4L62 - chains D and Q of the 6 polymer chains in the assembly; structure by X-ray diffraction, 2.90 A resolution.

== Chain D ==
Name: Transcriptional regulator
Organism: Pseudomonas aeruginosa
UniProtKB: Q9I1S1 (Q9I1S1_PSEAE); residue numbers follow UniProt; this construct covers 4-193
Chain sequence (190 residues; row label = number of the first residue in the row):
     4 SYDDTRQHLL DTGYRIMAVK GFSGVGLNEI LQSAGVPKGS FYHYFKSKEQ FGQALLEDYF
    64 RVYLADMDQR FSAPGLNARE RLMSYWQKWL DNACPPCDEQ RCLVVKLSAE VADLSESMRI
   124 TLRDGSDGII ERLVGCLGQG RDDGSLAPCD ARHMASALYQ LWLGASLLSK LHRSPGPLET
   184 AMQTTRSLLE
Disordered / not traced: 4-6

== Chain Q ==
Molecule: 25-nt DNA strand
Sequence (25 nucleotides; each row starts with the number of its first residue):
     1 GTTTCTAGAC GACTGGTCTA ATTCA

== Chain D / chain Q interface ==
Pairs across the interface - 13 pairs, chain D then chain Q:
  Val28(D) with DA12(Q), phosphate contact
  Gly29(D) with DG11(Q), phosphate contact; DA12(Q), phosphate contact
  Leu30(D) with DA12(Q), hydrogen bond to the phosphate
  Lys41(D) with DA12(Q), hydrogen bond to the base; DC13(Q), base contact; DT14(Q), base contact
  Tyr45(D) with DA12(Q), sugar contact; DC13(Q), hydrogen bond to the phosphate; DT14(Q), base contact
  Ser50(D) with DC13(Q), phosphate contact
  Lys51(D) with DA12(Q), salt bridge to the phosphate; DC13(Q), hydrogen bond to the phosphate
Interface residues without a listed pair, chain D (9 interface residues in all): Asn31, Gly42

== Summary ==
Chain D and chain Q form an interface of 9 and 4 residues respectively; the contacts include 4 hydrogen bonds
and 1 salt bridge. Among the polar pairs are Lys41(D)-DA12(Q), Leu30(D)-DA12(Q) and Tyr45(D)-DC13(Q).
Here chain D is Transcriptional regulator (Pseudomonas aeruginosa) and chain Q is a 25-nt DNA strand. Entry
4L62 (Crystal Structure of Pseudomonas aeruginosa transcriptional regulator PA2196 bound to its operator DNA)
was determined by X-ray diffraction.
